PDB entry 8DCS | electron microscopy, 2.50 A resolution | chains B and G of the 5 polymer chains in the assembly

Chain B:
Name: Guanine nucleotide-binding protein G(I)/G(S)/G(T) subunit beta-1
Organism: Bos taurus
UniProtKB: P62871 (GBB1_BOVIN); residue numbers follow UniProt; this construct covers 2-340
Chain sequence (339 residues; row label = number of the first residue in the row):
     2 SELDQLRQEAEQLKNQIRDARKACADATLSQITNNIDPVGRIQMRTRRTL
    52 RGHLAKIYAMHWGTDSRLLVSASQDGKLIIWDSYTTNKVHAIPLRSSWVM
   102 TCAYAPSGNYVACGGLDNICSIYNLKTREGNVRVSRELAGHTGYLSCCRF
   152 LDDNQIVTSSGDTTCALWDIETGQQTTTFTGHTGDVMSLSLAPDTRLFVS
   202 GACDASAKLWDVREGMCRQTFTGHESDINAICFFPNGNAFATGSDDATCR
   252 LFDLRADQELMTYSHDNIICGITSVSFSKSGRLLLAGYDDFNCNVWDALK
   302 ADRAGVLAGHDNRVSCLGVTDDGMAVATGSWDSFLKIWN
Not modelled in the structure: 2
Swiss-Prot annotation at these positions:
  - modified residue: Ser2 (N-acetylserine), His266 (Phosphohistidine)

Chain G:
Name: Guanine nucleotide-binding protein G(I)/G(S)/G(O) subunit gamma-2
Organism: Bos taurus
UniProtKB: P63212 (GBG2_BOVIN); numbering as in UniProt (aligned over 1-71)
Chain sequence (71 residues; each row starts with the number of its first residue):
     1 MASNNTASIAQARKLVEQLKMEANIDRIKVSKAAADLMAYCEAHAKEDPL
    51 LTPVPASENPFREKKFFSAIL
Not modelled in the structure: 1-7, 65-71
Differences from the reference sequence: engineered mutation Ser68 (Cys in P63212)
Swiss-Prot annotation at these positions:
  - modified residue: Ala2 (N-acetylalanine)

How chain B and chain G interact:
Contacting residue pairs - 83 pairs, chain B then chain G:
  Leu4(B) - Ile9(G)  hydrophobic
  Leu7(B) - Ile9(G)  hydrophobic
  Leu7(B) - Ala12(G)  hydrophobic
  Leu7(B) - Arg13(G)
  Leu7(B) - Val16(G)
  Glu10(B) - Val16(G)
  Ala11(B) - Leu15(G)  hydrophobic
  Ala11(B) - Val16(G)
  Ala11(B) - Leu19(G)
  Leu14(B) - Leu19(G)  hydrophobic
  Leu14(B) - Lys20(G)
  Leu14(B) - Ala23(G)  hydrophobic
  Lys15(B) - Leu19(G)
  Gln17(B) - Ala23(G)
  Ile18(B) - Leu19(G)
  Ile18(B) - Glu22(G)
  Ile18(B) - Ala23(G)  hydrophobic
  Ala21(B) - Arg27(G)
  Arg22(B) - Arg27(G)
  Cys25(B) - Arg27(G)
  Cys25(B) - Ile28(G)  hydrogen bond (side chain-backbone)
  Cys25(B) - Lys29(G)
  Cys25(B) - Val30(G)  hydrogen bond (backbone-backbone)
  Ala26(B) - Val30(G)  hydrophobic
  Asp27(B) - Lys29(G)  salt bridge
  Asp27(B) - Val30(G)
  Asp27(B) - Ser31(G)
  Ala28(B) - Val30(G)
  Ala28(B) - Ser31(G)
  Leu30(B) - Ala34(G)  hydrophobic
  Ile33(B) - Ala34(G)  hydrophobic
  Ile33(B) - Met38(G)
  Ile37(B) - Met38(G)  hydrophobic
  Val40(B) - Leu51(G)  hydrophobic
  Met45(B) - Leu50(G)  hydrophobic
  Arg48(B) - Phe61(G)
  Arg48(B) - Arg62(G)
  Arg49(B) - Pro60(G)
  Arg49(B) - Phe61(G)  hydrogen bond (side chain-backbone)
  Ser84(B) - Phe61(G)
  Tyr85(B) - Pro60(G)  hydrophobic
  Tyr85(B) - Phe61(G)  hydrophobic
  Cys218(B) - Gln18(G)  hydrogen bond (backbone-side chain)
  Arg219(B) - Glu22(G)
  Arg219(B) - Ile25(G)
  Gln220(B) - Glu22(G)
  Gln220(B) - Ile25(G)
  Thr221(B) - Glu22(G)  hydrogen bond (backbone-side chain)
  Phe235(B) - Tyr40(G)  hydrophobic
  Phe235(B) - Cys41(G)  hydrophobic
  Pro236(B) - Tyr40(G)
  Asn237(B) - Tyr40(G)
  Leu252(B) - Leu37(G)  hydrophobic
  Asp254(B) - Ala33(G)
  Asp254(B) - Leu37(G)
  Arg256(B) - Arg27(G)
  Arg256(B) - Ile28(G)  hydrogen bond (backbone-backbone)
  Arg256(B) - Asp36(G)  salt bridge
  Ala257(B) - Ile28(G)
  Ala257(B) - Val30(G)  hydrophobic
  Asp258(B) - Arg27(G)  salt bridge
  Gln259(B) - Val30(G)
  Ser279(B) - Asp48(G)  hydrogen bond
  Lys280(B) - Glu47(G)
  Lys280(B) - Asp48(G)
  Ser281(B) - Tyr40(G)
  Ser281(B) - Cys41(G)  hydrogen bond (backbone-side chain)
  Ser281(B) - His44(G)
  Ser281(B) - Asp48(G)  hydrogen bond
  Gly282(B) - Cys41(G)  hydrogen bond (backbone-side chain)
  Arg283(B) - Cys41(G)
  Gly324(B) - Pro49(G)
  Gly324(B) - Leu50(G)
  Met325(B) - Pro49(G)  hydrophobic
  Met325(B) - Val54(G)  hydrophobic
  Met325(B) - Asn59(G)
  Met325(B) - Pro60(G)
  Ala326(B) - Phe61(G)  hydrophobic
  Val327(B) - Leu50(G)  hydrophobic
  Ile338(B) - Phe61(G)  hydrophobic
  Asn340(B) - Asn59(G)  hydrogen bond
  Asn340(B) - Phe61(G)
  Asn340(B) - Arg62(G)
Also at the interface, not in a pair above, chain B (56 interface residues in all): Ile43, Trp63, Ala240, Leu261, Leu284, Leu300, Val320, Asp323, Trp339
Also at the interface, not in a pair above, chain G (37 interface residues in all): Asp26, Ala35, Glu58

In short:
The interface between chain B and chain G involves 56 residues on one side and 37 on the other; the contacts
include 11 hydrogen bonds and 3 salt bridges. Among the polar pairs are Asp27(B)-Lys29(G), Arg256(B)-Asp36(G)
and Asp258(B)-Arg27(G).
Chain B is Guanine nucleotide-binding protein G(I)/G(S)/G(T) subunit beta-1 and chain G is Guanine
nucleotide-binding protein G(I)/G(S)/G(O) subunit gamma-2, both from Bos taurus; the structure, Cryo-EM
structure of cyanopindolol-bound beta1-adrenergic receptor in complex with heterotrimeric Gs-protein, was
determined by electron microscopy (same publication as 8DCR).
